4AXH - chains A and B; structure by X-ray diffraction, 2.70 A resolution.

Chain A (and B):
Name: Sec-alkylsulfatase
From: Pseudomonas SP. dsm 6611
Notes: chain B of this document is another copy of the same molecule, construct and numbering; everything in this record applies to it too
Reference sequence: F8KAY7 (F8KAY7_9PSED); residue numbers follow UniProt; this construct covers 1-660
Amino-acid sequence (668 residues; row label = number of the first residue in the row):
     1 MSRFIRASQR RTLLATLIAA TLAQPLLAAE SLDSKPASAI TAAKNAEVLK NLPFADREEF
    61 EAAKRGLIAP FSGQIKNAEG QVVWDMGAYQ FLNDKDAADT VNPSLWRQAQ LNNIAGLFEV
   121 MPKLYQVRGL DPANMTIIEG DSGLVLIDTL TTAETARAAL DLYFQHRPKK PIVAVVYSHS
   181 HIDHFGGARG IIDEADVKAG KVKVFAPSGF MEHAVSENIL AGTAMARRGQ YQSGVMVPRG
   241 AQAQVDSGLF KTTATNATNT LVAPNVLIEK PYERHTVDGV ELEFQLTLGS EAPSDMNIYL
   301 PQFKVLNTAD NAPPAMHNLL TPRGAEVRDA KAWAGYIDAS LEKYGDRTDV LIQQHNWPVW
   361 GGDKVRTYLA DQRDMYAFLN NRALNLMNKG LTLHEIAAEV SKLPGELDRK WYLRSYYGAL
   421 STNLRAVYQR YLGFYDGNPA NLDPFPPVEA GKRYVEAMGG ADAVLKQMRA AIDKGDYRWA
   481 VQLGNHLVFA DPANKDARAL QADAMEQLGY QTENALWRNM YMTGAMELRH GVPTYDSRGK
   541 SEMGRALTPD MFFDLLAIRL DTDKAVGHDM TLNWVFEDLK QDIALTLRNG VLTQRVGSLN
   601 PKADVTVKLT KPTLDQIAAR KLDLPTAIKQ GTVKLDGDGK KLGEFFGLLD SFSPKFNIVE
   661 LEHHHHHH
Unresolved in the structure: 1-29, 661-668 (chain B: 1-31, 663-668)
Construct notes: expression tag (661-668); conflict R107 (His in F8KAY7)
Bound ions: Zn2+ site 1: H179, H181, E291, D310; Zn2+ site 2: D183, H184, D310, H355
UniProt features mapped onto this chain:
  - binding site (Zn(2+)): H179, H181, D183, H184, E291, D310, H355
  - binding site (sulfate): Q232, N318 to R323, R328, Y417
  - mutagenesis: S233 (S233Y: 2.5-fold decrease in kcat with (R)-2-octyl sulfate as substrate. Cannot use (S)-2-octyl sulfate. Shows activity towards (S)-2-octyl sulfate; when associated with G-250), F250 (F250G: 190-fold decrease in kcat with (R)-2-octyl sulfate as substrate. 28-fold increase in Km for (R)-2-octyl sulfate. Cannot use (S)-2-octyl sulfate. Shows activity towards (S)-2-octyl sulfate ...), H317 (H317A: 1300-fold decrease in kcat with (R)-2-octyl sulfate as substrate), Y417 (Y417D: Loss of activity; Y417F: 114-fold decrease in kcat with (R)-2-octyl sulfate as substrate. 65-fold increase in Km for (R)-2-octyl sulfate ...)

How chain A and chain B interact:
Residue-residue contacts (211):
  A221(A) with N388(B)
  T223(A) with N388(B), hydrogen bond (side chain-backbone)
  A224(A) with M387(B); N388(B), hydrogen bond (backbone-side chain)
  M225(A) with Y431(B); L432(B), hydrophobic
  R228(A) with Y428(B), hydrogen bond; Y435(B), hydrogen bond (side chain-backbone); D436(B), hydrogen bond (side chain-backbone); G437(B)
  Y231(A) with P439(B), hydrophobic
  L320(A) with L432(B); F434(B), hydrophobic
  G324(A) with Y431(B); L432(B)
  A325(A) with Y431(B), hydrogen bond (backbone-backbone); L432(B)
  E326(A) with R430(B), salt bridge
  K331(A) with D554(B)
  D338(A) with Q594(B); R595(B), salt bridge
  L341(A) with R595(B)
  E342(A) with R595(B); S598(B), hydrogen bond
  T367(A) with R588(B)
  A370(A) with R588(B), hydrogen bond (backbone-side chain)
  D371(A) with R588(B), salt bridge
  R373(A) with R588(B); T593(B), hydrogen bond
  D374(A) with R588(B), salt bridge; N589(B); V591(B)
  A377(A) with V591(B), hydrophobic; T593(B)
  F378(A) with T562(B); V591(B), hydrophobic
  N381(A) with A557(B); I558(B); L592(B)
  R382(A) with D561(B), salt bridge; T562(B); D563(B), salt bridge
  L384(A) with I558(B), hydrophobic
  N385(A) with I558(B), hydrogen bond (side chain-backbone); R559(B); L560(B), hydrogen bond (side chain-backbone); D650(B), hydrogen bond; F652(B)
  M387(A) with A224(B)
  N388(A) with L220(B), hydrogen bond (side chain-backbone); A221(B); G222(B); T223(B), hydrogen bond (backbone-side chain); A224(B), hydrogen bond (side chain-backbone); I558(B); F652(B); F656(B)
  K389(A) with D650(B), salt bridge; F656(B); E662(B)
  G390(A) with F656(B)
  L391(A) with E662(B)
  T392(A) with P447(B)
  H394(A) with P444(B); P446(B)
  E395(A) with P446(B); P447(B); E662(B)
  A398(A) with P446(B), hydrophobic
  P404(A) with T562(B); V566(B), hydrophobic; N589(B); V591(B), hydrophobic
  G405(A) with V566(B); N589(B)
  E406(A) with N589(B), hydrogen bond (backbone-side chain)
  L407(A) with N589(B)
  T422(A) with F434(B)
  R425(A) with F434(B); L442(B), hydrogen bond (side chain-backbone); D443(B), salt bridge; P444(B)
  Y428(A) with R228(B), hydrogen bond
  Q429(A) with Q429(B), hydrogen bond (backbone-side chain); G433(B); F434(B), hydrogen bond (side chain-backbone)
  R430(A) with E326(B), salt bridge
  Y431(A) with G324(B); A325(B), hydrogen bond (backbone-backbone); E326(B)
  L432(A) with L320(B); G324(B); A325(B), hydrogen bond (backbone-backbone)
  G433(A) with L320(B); A325(B); Q429(B)
  F434(A) with L320(B), hydrophobic; T422(B); R425(B); Q429(B), hydrogen bond (backbone-side chain)
  Y435(A) with R228(B), hydrogen bond (backbone-side chain); P322(B); M520(B)
  D436(A) with R228(B), hydrogen bond (backbone-side chain)
  G437(A) with R228(B); M520(B); I658(B)
  N438(A) with N485(B), hydrogen bond; F489(B); I658(B); V659(B)
  P439(A) with Y231(B), hydrophobic; M505(B), hydrophobic; M520(B); Y521(B); V659(B)
  A440(A) with V481(B); Q482(B), hydrogen bond (backbone-side chain); N485(B); Q501(B); M505(B)
  N441(A) with N485(B)
  L442(A) with R425(B), hydrogen bond (backbone-side chain); W517(B), hydrophobic; Y521(B)
  D443(A) with R425(B), salt bridge; R478(B), salt bridge; W517(B)
  P444(A) with H394(B); R425(B); R478(B), hydrogen bond (backbone-side chain)
  F445(A) with R478(B); W479(B)
  P446(A) with H394(B); E395(B)
  P447(A) with T392(B); E395(B)
  R453(A) with D476(B), salt bridge; W479(B)
  Y454(A) with Y454(B), hydrophobic; W479(B), hydrophobic; Q482(B), hydrogen bond; H486(B), hydrogen bond
  A457(A) with M458(B); Q467(B), hydrogen bond (backbone-side chain)
  M458(A) with A457(B); M458(B), hydrophobic
  Q467(A) with A457(B), hydrogen bond (side chain-backbone)
  D476(A) with R453(B), salt bridge
  R478(A) with D443(B), salt bridge; P444(B), hydrogen bond (side chain-backbone); F445(B)
  W479(A) with F445(B); R453(B); Y454(B), hydrophobic; A457(B), hydrophobic
  V481(A) with A440(B)
  Q482(A) with A440(B), hydrogen bond (side chain-backbone); Y454(B), hydrogen bond
  N485(A) with N438(B), hydrogen bond; A440(B)
  H486(A) with Y454(B), hydrogen bond
  F489(A) with N438(B)
  Q501(A) with A440(B)
  M505(A) with P439(B), hydrophobic; A440(B)
  W517(A) with L442(B), hydrophobic; D443(B)
  M520(A) with Y435(B); P439(B); L442(B), hydrophobic
  Y521(A) with P439(B); L442(B)
  D554(A) with K331(B)
  A557(A) with N381(B)
  I558(A) with N381(B); L384(B), hydrophobic; N385(B), hydrogen bond (backbone-side chain); N388(B)
  R559(A) with N385(B)
  L560(A) with N385(B)
  T562(A) with F378(B); P404(B)
  R588(A) with A370(B); D371(B), salt bridge; R373(B); D374(B), salt bridge
  N589(A) with D374(B); P404(B); G405(B); E406(B), hydrogen bond (side chain-backbone); L407(B)
  V591(A) with D374(B); A377(B), hydrophobic; F378(B), hydrophobic
  L592(A) with N381(B)
  T593(A) with R373(B); A377(B)
  Q594(A) with D338(B)
  R595(A) with D338(B), salt bridge; E342(B)
  S598(A) with E342(B)
  D650(A) with N385(B), hydrogen bond; K389(B), salt bridge
  F652(A) with N385(B); N388(B); K389(B)
  F656(A) with G390(B)
  I658(A) with G437(B); N438(B)
  V659(A) with P439(B)
Also at the interface, not in a pair above, chain A (109 interface residues in all): G222, P322, R323, L393, S421, A426, G524, D561, D563, V566, T586, S653
Also at the interface, not in a pair above, chain B (110 interface residues in all): R323, L341, T367, R382, L393, A398, S421, A426, N441, E456, T586, S653, N657

Summary:
Chain A and chain B form an interface of 109 and 110 residues respectively, with 41 hydrogen bonds and 18 salt
bridges. Among the polar pairs are E326(A)-R430(B), D338(A)-R595(B) and D371(A)-R588(B).
Both chains are Sec-alkylsulfatase (Pseudomonas SP. dsm 6611). Entry 4AXH (Structure and mechanism of the
first inverting alkylsulfatase specific for secondary alkylsulfatases) was determined by X-ray diffraction
(same publication as 4AV7 and 2YHE).
